7N1D - chains A and B; structure by X-ray diffraction, 2.35 A resolution.

[Chain A]
Name: pYLQ7 T cell receptor alpha chain
Source organism: Homo sapiens
Chain sequence (199 residues; numbered 1 to 199; the number before each row is that of its first residue):
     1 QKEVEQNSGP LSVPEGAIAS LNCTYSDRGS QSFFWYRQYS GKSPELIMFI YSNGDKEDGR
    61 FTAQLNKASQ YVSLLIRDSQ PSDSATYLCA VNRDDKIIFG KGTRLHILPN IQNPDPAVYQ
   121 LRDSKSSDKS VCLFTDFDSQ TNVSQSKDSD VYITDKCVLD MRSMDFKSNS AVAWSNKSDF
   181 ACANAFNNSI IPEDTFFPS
Cystine bridges: Cys23-Cys89, Cys132-Cys182

[Chain B]
Name: pYLQ7 T cell receptor beta chain
Source organism: Homo sapiens
Chain sequence (240 residues; numbered 2 to 241; the number before each row is that of its first residue):
     2 TGVSQNPRHK ITKRGQNVTF RCDPISEHNR LYWYRQTLGQ GPEFLTYFQN EAQLEKSRLL
    62 SDRFSAERPK GSFSTLEIQR TEQGDSAMYL CASSPDIEQY FGPGTRLTVT EDLKNVFPPE
   122 VAVFEPSEAE ISHTQKATLV CLATGFYPDH VELSWWVNGK EVHSGVCTDP QPLKEQPALN
   182 DSRYALSSRL RVSATFWQNP RNHFRCQVQF YGLSENDEWT QDRAKPVTQI VSAEAWGRAD
Cystine bridges: Cys23-Cys92, Cys142-Cys207

[How chain A and chain B interact]
Inter-chain disulfides: Cys157(A)-Cys168(B)
Pairs across the interface (97; chain A residue first):
  Phe34(A) - Ile98(B)  hydrophobic
  Tyr36(A) - Gln100(B)  hydrogen bond (side chain-backbone)
  Tyr36(A) - Phe102(B)  hydrophobic
  Gln38(A) - Gln37(B)  hydrogen bond
  Ser40(A) - Pro171(B)  hydrogen bond (side chain-backbone)
  Ser40(A) - Gln172(B)  hydrogen bond
  Ser43(A) - Leu91(B)
  Ser43(A) - Gly103(B)  hydrogen bond (side chain-backbone)
  Ser43(A) - Pro104(B)
  Pro44(A) - Pro43(B)  hydrophobic
  Pro44(A) - Leu91(B)
  Pro44(A) - Phe102(B)
  Leu46(A) - Glu99(B)
  Tyr51(A) - Ile98(B)
  Leu88(A) - Gly42(B)
  Leu88(A) - Pro43(B)
  Asp95(A) - Arg31(B)  salt bridge
  Asp95(A) - Tyr33(B)  hydrogen bond (backbone-side chain)
  Asp95(A) - Tyr48(B)
  Lys96(A) - Tyr33(B)
  Lys96(A) - Phe45(B)
  Lys96(A) - Glu56(B)  salt bridge
  Ile97(A) - Tyr35(B)  hydrogen bond (backbone-side chain)
  Ile97(A) - Ile98(B)
  Ile97(A) - Gln100(B)
  Ile98(A) - Phe45(B)  hydrophobic
  Phe99(A) - Tyr35(B)  hydrophobic
  Phe99(A) - Pro43(B)
  Phe99(A) - Gln100(B)
  Phe99(A) - Phe102(B)  hydrophobic
  Gly100(A) - Gly42(B)
  Lys101(A) - Gly40(B)
  Lys101(A) - Gln41(B)
  Lys101(A) - Gly42(B)  hydrogen bond (backbone-backbone)
  Asp115(A) - His134(B)  salt bridge
  Tyr119(A) - Ser128(B)
  Tyr119(A) - Ala130(B)
  Tyr119(A) - Glu131(B)
  Tyr119(A) - His134(B)
  Tyr119(A) - Thr135(B)
  Gln120(A) - Ser128(B)
  Leu121(A) - Phe125(B)  hydrophobic
  Leu121(A) - Glu126(B)
  Leu121(A) - Thr139(B)
  Leu121(A) - Val141(B)  hydrophobic
  Arg122(A) - Phe125(B)
  Arg122(A) - Glu126(B)  hydrogen bond (backbone-backbone)
  Asp123(A) - Ala123(B)
  Asp123(A) - Val124(B)
  Asp123(A) - Phe125(B)
  Ser124(A) - Val124(B)  hydrogen bond (backbone-backbone)
  Ser124(A) - Glu126(B)  hydrogen bond
  Ser124(A) - Glu235(B)  hydrogen bond (side chain-backbone)
  Ser124(A) - Ala236(B)
  Lys129(A) - Phe125(B)
  Ser130(A) - Phe125(B)
  Val131(A) - Phe125(B)  hydrophobic
  Val131(A) - Val141(B)  hydrophobic
  Val131(A) - Leu143(B)  hydrophobic
  Leu133(A) - Thr139(B)
  Thr135(A) - Arg192(B)
  Asp136(A) - Thr135(B)
  Asp136(A) - Arg192(B)  salt bridge
  Tyr152(A) - Leu174(B)  hydrophobic
  Tyr152(A) - Glu176(B)  hydrogen bond (side chain-backbone)
  Ile153(A) - Leu174(B)
  Thr154(A) - Asp170(B)
  Thr154(A) - Ser188(B)
  Thr154(A) - Arg190(B)  hydrogen bond
  Asp155(A) - Arg190(B)  hydrogen bond (backbone-side chain)
  Cys157(A) - Cys168(B)  disulfide
  Cys157(A) - Thr169(B)  hydrogen bond (side chain-backbone)
  Cys157(A) - Arg190(B)
  Val158(A) - Cys168(B)  hydrogen bond (backbone-side chain)
  Leu159(A) - Gly166(B)
  Leu159(A) - Val167(B)
  Leu159(A) - Cys168(B)  hydrophobic
  Leu159(A) - Arg192(B)
  Asp160(A) - Ser165(B)  hydrogen bond (backbone-side chain)
  Asp160(A) - Gly166(B)  hydrogen bond (backbone-backbone)
  Met161(A) - Lys137(B)
  Met161(A) - Ser165(B)
  Met161(A) - Arg192(B)
  Met161(A) - Val193(B)  hydrophobic
  Met161(A) - Ser194(B)
  Arg162(A) - Ser165(B)  hydrogen bond (backbone-side chain)
  Met164(A) - Ser194(B)
  Phe166(A) - Lys137(B)
  Phe166(A) - Arg192(B)
  Ser168(A) - Arg192(B)  hydrogen bond
  Ser170(A) - Arg190(B)  hydrogen bond
  Ala171(A) - Arg190(B)
  Val172(A) - Arg190(B)
  Trp174(A) - Leu143(B)  hydrophobic
  Trp174(A) - Ala186(B)  hydrophobic
  Phe196(A) - His134(B)
  Pro198(A) - Ala130(B)  hydrophobic
Interface residues without a listed pair, chain A (53 interface residues in all): Ser8, Ser32, Phe49, Asn92, Ser163
Interface residues without a listed pair, chain B (53 interface residues in all): Gly105, Thr145, Lys175, Gln177
The authors on this interface:
  - residue pairs: Cys157(A)-Cys168(B) (covalent link)

[In short]
The chain A/chain B interface involves 53 residues from each chain; the contacts include 1 disulfide bond, 22
hydrogen bonds and 4 salt bridges. Polar contacts include Asp95(A)-Arg31(B), Lys96(A)-Glu56(B) and
Asp115(A)-His134(B). The paper describes a contact between Cys157(A) and Cys168(B).
Chain A is pYLQ7 T cell receptor alpha chain and chain B is pYLQ7 T cell receptor beta chain, both from Homo
sapiens; the structure, SARS-CoV-2 YLQ peptide-specific TCR pYLQ7, was determined by X-ray diffraction (same
publication as 7N1A, 7N1B, 7N1C, 7N1E and 7N1F).
